Entry 4OR5 (X-ray diffraction, 2.90 A resolution); this record covers chains B and E of the 4 polymer chains in the assembly.

== Chain B ==
Name: Cyclin-T1
Source organism: Homo sapiens
Reference sequence: O60563 (CCNT1_HUMAN); residue numbers follow UniProt; this construct covers 1-266
Sequence (266 residues; numbered 1 to 266; the number before each row is that of its first residue):
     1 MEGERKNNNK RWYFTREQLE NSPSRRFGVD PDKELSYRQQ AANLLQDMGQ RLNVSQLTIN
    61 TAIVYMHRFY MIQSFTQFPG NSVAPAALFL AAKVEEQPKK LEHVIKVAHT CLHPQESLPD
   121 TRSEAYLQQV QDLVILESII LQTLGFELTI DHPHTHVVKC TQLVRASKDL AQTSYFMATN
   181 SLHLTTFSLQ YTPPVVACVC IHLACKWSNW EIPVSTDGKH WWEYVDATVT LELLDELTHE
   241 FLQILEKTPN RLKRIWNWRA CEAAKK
Disordered / not traced: 1-6, 263-266
UniProt features mapped onto this chain:
  - site: Cys261 (Essential for interacting with HIV-1 Tat)
  - modified residue: Ser117 (Phosphoserine)
  - mutagenesis: Cys261 (C261Y: Loss of HIV-1 Tat transactivation)
Bound ions: yttrium (III) ion site 1: Asp169, Gln172 (shared with Arg69(E) of chain E); yttrium (III) ion site 2: Asp169 (shared with Asp64(E) of chain E); yttrium (III) ion site 3: Glu240, Gln243; Zn2+: Cys261 (shared with 3 residues of chain C)
What the authors report for this chain:
  - Zn2+ coordination: Cys261
  - binding site for sulfate ion: Ser167, Trp210

== Chain E ==
Name: AF4/FMR2 family member 4
Source organism: Homo sapiens
Reference sequence: Q9UHB7 (AFF4_HUMAN); numbering as in UniProt (aligned over 32-69)
Sequence (43 residues; numbered 27 to 69; the number before each row is that of its first residue):
    27 EQIGGSPLFA EPYKVTSKED KLSSRIQSML GNYDEMKDFI GDR
Disordered / not traced: 27-31
Sequence notes: expression tag (27-31)
Bound ions: yttrium (III) ion (4 sites), coordinated by Glu37, Asp64, Arg69
What the authors report for this chain:
  - contacts within the chain: Lys40-Asp60 (hydrogen bond)
  - conformationally variable residues (loop rearrangement): Thr42 to Glu45, Asp60
  - binding site for sulfate ion: Tyr59, Lys63
  - specificity-determining residues: Met55 (proposed by the authors, not directly observed)

== Interface between chain B and chain E ==
Pairs across the interface (60):
  Leu163(B) - Phe35(E)  hydrophobic
  Val164(B) - Phe35(E)  hydrophobic
  Val164(B) - Pro38(E)
  Arg165(B) - Phe35(E)
  Arg165(B) - Glu37(E)  salt bridge
  Arg165(B) - Pro38(E)
  Asp169(B) - Tyr59(E)  hydrogen bond (backbone-side chain)
  Asp169(B) - Lys63(E)
  Leu170(B) - Tyr59(E)  hydrogen bond (backbone-side chain)
  Gln172(B) - Ile66(E)
  Gln172(B) - Arg69(E)  hydrogen bond (side chain-backbone)
  Thr173(B) - Tyr59(E)
  Thr173(B) - Ile66(E)
  His202(B) - Leu48(E)
  Lys206(B) - Asp46(E)  salt bridge
  Lys206(B) - Ser49(E)  hydrogen bond (backbone-side chain)
  Trp207(B) - Ile52(E)  hydrophobic
  Trp207(B) - Leu56(E)  hydrophobic
  Trp207(B) - Gly57(E)  hydrogen bond (side chain-backbone)
  Trp207(B) - Tyr59(E)
  Ser208(B) - Lys40(E)
  Ser208(B) - Tyr59(E)
  Asn209(B) - Tyr39(E)
  Asn209(B) - Lys40(E)
  Asn209(B) - Val41(E)  hydrogen bond (backbone-backbone)
  Asn209(B) - Lys44(E)
  Trp210(B) - Pro38(E)
  Trp210(B) - Tyr39(E)
  Trp210(B) - Lys40(E)
  Glu211(B) - Pro38(E)
  Glu211(B) - Tyr39(E)  hydrogen bond (backbone-backbone)
  Glu211(B) - Val41(E)
  Pro213(B) - Phe35(E)
  Pro213(B) - Ala36(E)  hydrophobic
  Ser215(B) - Leu34(E)  hydrogen bond (side chain-backbone)
  Ser215(B) - Phe35(E)
  Thr216(B) - Pro33(E)
  Thr216(B) - Leu34(E)  hydrogen bond (backbone-backbone)
  Asp217(B) - Leu34(E)
  Trp221(B) - Phe35(E)  hydrophobic
  Tyr224(B) - Leu34(E)  hydrophobic
  Tyr224(B) - Phe35(E)  hydrophobic
  Asp235(B) - Leu48(E)
  Thr238(B) - Leu48(E)
  His239(B) - Arg51(E)  hydrogen bond
  Leu242(B) - Leu48(E)
  Leu242(B) - Arg51(E)
  Leu242(B) - Ile52(E)  hydrophobic
  Gln243(B) - Arg51(E)
  Leu245(B) - Met55(E)
  Glu246(B) - Arg51(E)  salt bridge
  Glu246(B) - Met55(E)
  Asn250(B) - Met55(E)
  Leu252(B) - Leu56(E)
  Lys253(B) - Ser54(E)
  Trp256(B) - Gln53(E)
  Trp256(B) - Ser54(E)
  Trp256(B) - Met55(E)
  Trp256(B) - Gly57(E)
  Trp256(B) - Met62(E)
Interface residues without a listed pair, chain B (39 interface residues in all): Ala166, Phe176, Met177, Leu203, Ile212, Val214, Lys219, His220
Interface residues without a listed pair, chain E (27 interface residues in all): Thr42, Asn58
Interface features reported in the paper:
  - specific contacts: His239(B)-Arg51(E) (hydrogen bond), Glu246(B)-Arg51(E) (hydrogen bond)
  - interface residues, chain B: Leu252(B), Lys253(B), Trp256(B)
  - interface residues, chain E: Met55(E)

== In short ==
39 residues of chain B face 27 of chain E across their interface, with 10 hydrogen bonds and 3 salt bridges.
Polar pairs include Arg165(B)-Glu37(E), Lys206(B)-Asp46(E) and Glu246(B)-Arg51(E). The authors report hydrogen
bonds between His239(B) and Arg51(E) and Glu246(B) and Arg51(E). From the paper: a binding site for sulfate
ion at Ser167(B), Trp210(B) and Tyr59(E) among others; interface residues Leu252(B), Lys253(B) and Met55(E)
among others.
Chain B is Cyclin-T1 and chain E is AF4/FMR2 family member 4, both from Homo sapiens; the structure, Crystal
structure of HIV-1 Tat complexed with human P-TEFb and AFF4, was determined by X-ray diffraction.
